PDB entry 4ZYJ | X-ray diffraction, 2.74 A resolution | chains A and D of the 4 polymer chains in the assembly

Chain A (and D):
Protein: DnmZ
From: Streptomyces peucetius
Notes: EC 1.14.13.187; chain D of this document is another copy of the same molecule, construct and numbering; everything in this record applies to it too
Amino-acid sequence (425 residues; row label = number of the first residue in the row; numbers below 1 keep their minus sign (Met-19 is residue -19)):
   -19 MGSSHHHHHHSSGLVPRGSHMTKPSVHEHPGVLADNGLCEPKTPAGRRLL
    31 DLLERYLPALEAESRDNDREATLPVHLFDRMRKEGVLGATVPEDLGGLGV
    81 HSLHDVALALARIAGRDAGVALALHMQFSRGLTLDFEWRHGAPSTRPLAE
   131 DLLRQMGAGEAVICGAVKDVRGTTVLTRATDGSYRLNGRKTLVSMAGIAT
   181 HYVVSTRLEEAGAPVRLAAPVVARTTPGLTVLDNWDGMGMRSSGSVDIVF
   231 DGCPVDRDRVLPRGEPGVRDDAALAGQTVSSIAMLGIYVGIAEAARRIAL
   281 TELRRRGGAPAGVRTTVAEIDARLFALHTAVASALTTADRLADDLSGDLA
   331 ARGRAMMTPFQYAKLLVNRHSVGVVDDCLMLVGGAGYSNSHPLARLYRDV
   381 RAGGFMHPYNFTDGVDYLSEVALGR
Unresolved in the structure: -19 to 10, 159-160, 191-192, 247-249 (chain D: -19 to 10, 160, 191-192)
Residues lining bound ligands: thymidine-5'-diphosphate (TYD): Arg110, Leu112, Thr113, Phe116, Glu117, Pro242, Arg243, Ala252, Ala253, Ala255, Gly256, Val259, Ala322, Arg332
What the authors report for this chain:
  - binding site for thymidine-5'-diphosphate: Thr113, Phe116, Glu117, Arg243, Ala322, Arg332
  - contacts within the chain: Glu117-Arg243 (salt bridge), Asp149-Thr154 (hydrogen bond), Asp131-Arg239 (hydrogen bond)
  - conformationally variable residues (loop rearrangement, order/disorder transition): Asp149, Arg239, Leu241, Arg243, His387 to Tyr389
  - specificity-determining residues: Met106 (proposed by the authors, not directly observed)

Chain A / chain D interface:
Contacting residue pairs - 8 pairs, chain A then chain D:
  Ala291(A) with Ala291(D); Arg294(D); Thr295(D), hydrogen bond (backbone-side chain)
  Gly292(A) with Thr295(D)
  Arg294(A) with Ala291(D)
  Thr295(A) with Ala291(D), hydrogen bond (side chain-backbone); Gly292(D); Thr295(D), hydrogen bond

Overview:
The chain A/chain D interface involves 4 residues from each chain, with 3 hydrogen bonds. Polar contacts
include Ala291(A)-Thr295(D) and Thr295(A)-Thr295(D). Bound to chain A: thymidine-5'-diphosphate. The paper
reports a binding site for thymidine-5'-diphosphate at Thr113(A), Phe116(A) and Glu117(A) among others; the
specificity determinant Met106(A).
Both chains are DnmZ (Streptomyces peucetius). Entry 4ZYJ (Streptomyces peucetius nitrososynthase dnmZ in
TDP-bound state) was determined by X-ray diffraction together with 4ZXV from the same study.
